PDB entry 3D5J | X-ray diffraction, 1.91 A resolution | chain A

Chain A:
Molecule: Glutaredoxin-2, mitochondrial
From: Saccharomyces cerevisiae
Reference sequence: P17695 (GLRX2_YEAST); residues 1-109 here correspond to UniProt positions 35-143 (UniProt number = residue number + 34)
Chain sequence (112 residues; row label = number of the first residue in the row; numbers below 1 keep their minus sign (Ser-2 is residue -2)):
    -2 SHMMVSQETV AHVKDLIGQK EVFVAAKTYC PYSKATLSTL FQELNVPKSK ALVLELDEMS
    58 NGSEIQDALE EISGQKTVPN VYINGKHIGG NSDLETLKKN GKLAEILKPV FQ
Sequence notes: expression tag (-2 to 0); engineered mutation Ser30 (Cys64 in P17695)
Swiss-Prot annotation at these positions:
  - binding site (glutathione): Lys24 to Tyr29, Val75, Asn88, Ser89
  - modified residue: Ser3 (Phosphoserine), Cys27 (S-glutathionyl cysteine), Ser57 (Phosphoserine)
Covalently attached groups: glutathione (GSH) linked to Cys27
Residues lining bound ligands: glutathione (GSH): Lys24, Pro28, Tyr29, Gln63, Lys73, Thr74, Val75, Pro76, Gly87, Asn88, Ser89
Reported in the primary citation:
  - binding site for glutathione: Cys27
  - conformationally variable residues (side-chain flip): Ser30
  - mutagenesis - A23S, A23S/E52Q (2.3-fold): decreased catalytic activity

In short:
Glutathione is covalently linked to Cys27. UniProt lists 9 glutathione-binding residues. From the paper: a
binding site for glutathione at Cys27; A23S and A23S/E52Q reduce catalytic activity.
Chain A is Glutaredoxin-2, mitochondrial (Saccharomyces cerevisiae); the structure, Structure of yeast
Grx2-C30S mutant with glutathionyl mixed disulfide, was determined by X-ray diffraction together with 3D4M
from the same study.
